Entry 6K2J (X-ray diffraction, 2.40 A resolution); this record covers chains A and F of the 6 polymer chains in the assembly.

# Chain A
Molecule: UPF0335 protein CCNA_03428
Source organism: Caulobacter vibrioides (strain NA1000 / CB15N)
Reference sequence: B8H4R9 (Y3428_CAUVN); numbering as in UniProt (aligned over 1-89)
Amino-acid sequence (97 residues; row label = number of the first residue in the row):
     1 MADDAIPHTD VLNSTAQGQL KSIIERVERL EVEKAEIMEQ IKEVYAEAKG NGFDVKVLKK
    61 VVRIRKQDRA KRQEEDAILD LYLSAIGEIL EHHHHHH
Unresolved in the structure: 1-12, 93-97
Construct notes: expression tag (90-97)
What the authors report for this chain:
  - self-association interface (contacts with another copy of this molecule); pairs are residue here / residue on that copy: Arg-26/Glu-47 (salt bridge), Glu-28/Arg-65 (salt bridge), Lys-60/Glu-74 (salt bridge), Lys-66/Glu-31 (salt bridge), Lys-71/Asp-68, Ala-16, Leu-20, Ile-23, Ile-24, Val-27, Leu-30, Ile-37, Ile-41, Val-44, Ala-48, Phe-53, Val-57, Leu-58, Val-61, Val-61, Val-62
  - binding site for 10A DNA_front: Lys-34, Lys-42, Lys-49, Lys-56, Lys-59, Lys-60, Arg-63
  - conformationally variable residues: Val-55 to Ile-89

# Chain F
Molecule: 10A DNA_reverse
Sequence (16 nucleotides; numbered 1 to 16; the number before each row is that of its first residue):
     1 GCGTTTTTTT TTTCGG
Unresolved in the structure: 1

# Interface between chain A and chain F
Residue-residue contacts (7):
  Met-38(A) / DT13(F)  phosphate contact
  Met-38(A) / DC14(F)  phosphate contact
  Lys-42(A) / DC14(F)  phosphate contact
  Lys-42(A) / DG15(F)  salt bridge to the phosphate
  Lys-49(A) / DG16(F)  salt bridge to the phosphate
  Val-55(A) / DG15(F)  sugar contact
  Lys-59(A) / DG15(F)  salt bridge to the phosphate
Interface residues without a listed pair, chain A (7 interface residues in all): Tyr-45, Lys-56

# Summary
7 residues of chain A face 4 of chain F across their interface; the contacts include 3 salt bridges. Polar
pairs include Lys-42(A)/DG15(F), Lys-49(A)/DG16(F) and Lys-59(A)/DG15(F). The paper reports a binding site for
10A DNA_front at Lys-34(A), Lys-42(A) and Lys-49(A) among others; conformational variability at Val-55(A).
Chain A is UPF0335 protein CCNA_03428 (Caulobacter vibrioides (strain NA1000 / CB15N)) and chain F is 10A
DNA_reverse; the structure, Crystal Structure of the DNA Complex of C. crescentus GapR, was determined by
X-ray diffraction (same publication as 6JYK).
